Entry 3HNS (X-ray diffraction, 2.00 A resolution); this record covers chains H and L.

== Chain H ==
Molecule: CS-35 Fab Heavy Chain
From: Mus musculus
Notes: fragment: Heavy Chain; antibody fragment or engineered binder
Sequence (220 residues; each row starts with the number of its first residue):
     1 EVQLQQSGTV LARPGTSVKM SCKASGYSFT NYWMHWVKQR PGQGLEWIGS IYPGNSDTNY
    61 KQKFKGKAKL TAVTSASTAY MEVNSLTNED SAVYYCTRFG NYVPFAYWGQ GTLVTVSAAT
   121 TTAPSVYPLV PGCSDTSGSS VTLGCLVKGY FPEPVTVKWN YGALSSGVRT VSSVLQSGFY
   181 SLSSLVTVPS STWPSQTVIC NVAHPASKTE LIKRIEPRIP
Disulfide bonds: Cys22-Cys96, Cys145-Cys200

== Chain L ==
Molecule: CS-35 Fab Light Chain
From: Mus musculus
Notes: fragment: Light Chain; antibody fragment or engineered binder
Sequence (214 residues; each row starts with the number of its first residue):
     1 DIQMTQTTSS LSASLGDRVT IGCRASQDIG SYLNWYQQKP DGAVRLLIYY TSRLHSGVPS
    61 RFSGSGSGTH FSLTISNLEQ EDIGTYFCHQ DTKPPYTFGS GTKLEIKRAD AAPTVSIFPP
   121 SSEQLTSGGA SVVCFLNNFY PKDINVKWKI DGSERQNGVL NSWTDQDSKD STYSMSSTLT
   181 LTKDEYERHN SYTCEATHKT STSPIVKSFN RNEC
Disulfide bonds: Cys23-Cys88, Cys134-Cys194

== How chain H and chain L interact ==
Pairs across the interface - 69 pairs, chain H then chain L:
  His35(H) - Tyr96(L)
  Gln39(H) - Gln38(L)  hydrogen bond
  Gln39(H) - Phe87(L)
  Leu45(H) - Phe87(L)  hydrophobic
  Leu45(H) - Phe98(L)
  Trp47(H) - Pro94(L)  hydrophobic
  Trp47(H) - Pro95(L)  hydrophobic
  Trp47(H) - Tyr96(L)
  Lys61(H) - Asp1(L)
  Tyr95(H) - Gln38(L)  hydrogen bond
  Tyr95(H) - Gly42(L)  hydrogen bond (side chain-backbone)
  Phe99(H) - Asp91(L)
  Phe99(H) - Tyr96(L)
  Tyr102(H) - Tyr49(L)
  Val103(H) - Tyr49(L)
  Val103(H) - His55(L)
  Pro104(H) - Asn34(L)
  Pro104(H) - Tyr36(L)
  Pro104(H) - Leu46(L)
  Pro104(H) - Tyr49(L)
  Pro104(H) - Asp91(L)
  Phe105(H) - Tyr36(L)  hydrogen bond (backbone-side chain)
  Phe105(H) - Leu46(L)
  Phe105(H) - His89(L)
  Phe105(H) - Tyr96(L)  hydrophobic
  Phe105(H) - Phe98(L)  hydrophobic
  Ala106(H) - Leu46(L)  hydrophobic
  Ala106(H) - His55(L)
  Trp108(H) - Tyr36(L)
  Trp108(H) - Val44(L)
  Tyr127(H) - Ser121(L)
  Tyr127(H) - Glu123(L)
  Tyr127(H) - Gln124(L)
  Pro128(H) - Ser121(L)
  Pro128(H) - Glu123(L)
  Leu129(H) - Phe118(L)
  Leu129(H) - Val133(L)  hydrophobic
  Val130(H) - Phe118(L)
  Val130(H) - Pro119(L)
  Pro131(H) - Phe118(L)
  Gly132(H) - Pro119(L)
  Cys133(H) - Glu213(L)
  Ser134(H) - Glu213(L)  hydrogen bond (side chain-backbone)
  Thr142(H) - Phe118(L)
  Thr142(H) - Phe135(L)
  Leu146(H) - Ser131(L)
  Arg169(H) - Phe135(L)
  Arg169(H) - Asn137(L)
  Arg169(H) - Asn138(L)  hydrogen bond
  Arg169(H) - Asp167(L)  salt bridge
  Arg169(H) - Ser174(L)
  Thr170(H) - Thr164(L)
  Val171(H) - Ser162(L)
  Val171(H) - Trp163(L)
  Val171(H) - Thr164(L)
  Val171(H) - Ser176(L)
  Ser172(H) - Ser162(L)  hydrogen bond (backbone-side chain)
  Ser172(H) - Trp163(L)  hydrogen bond (backbone-backbone)
  Val174(H) - Leu160(L)  hydrophobic
  Val174(H) - Asn161(L)
  Val174(H) - Ser162(L)
  Ser181(H) - Leu160(L)
  Ser183(H) - Ser176(L)  hydrogen bond
  Leu185(H) - Phe118(L)  hydrophobic
  Leu185(H) - Phe135(L)  hydrophobic
  Thr187(H) - Asn137(L)
  Lys213(H) - Glu123(L)  salt bridge
  Arg218(H) - Pro119(L)  hydrogen bond (side chain-backbone)
  Arg218(H) - Pro120(L)  hydrogen bond (side chain-backbone)
Interface residues without a listed pair, chain H (42 interface residues in all): Val37, Gly44, Glu46, Asn59, Asp135, Lys148, Ser173, Gln176
Interface residues without a listed pair, chain L (45 interface residues in all): Gly99, Ser100, Ser116, Ile117, Ser127, Met175, Thr178, Thr180, Cys214

== In short ==
Chain H and chain L form an interface of 42 and 45 residues respectively, with 11 hydrogen bonds and 2 salt
bridges. Polar pairs include Arg169(H)-Asp167(L), Lys213(H)-Glu123(L) and Gln39(H)-Gln38(L).
Chain H is CS-35 Fab Heavy Chain and chain L is CS-35 Fab Light Chain, both from Mus musculus; the structure,
CS-35 Fab Complex with Oligoarabinofuranosyl Hexasaccharide, was determined by X-ray diffraction together with
3HNT and 3HNV from the same study.
